Entry 7UVS (X-ray diffraction, 2.06 A resolution); this record covers chains A and C of the 3 polymer chains in the assembly.

== Chain A ==
Molecule: LMIV230-02 Fab heavy chain
From: Homo sapiens
Notes: antibody fragment or engineered binder
Amino-acid sequence (226 residues; row label = number of the first residue in the row; a row labelled like 82A-82C holds insertion residues (82A, then the next letters in order)):
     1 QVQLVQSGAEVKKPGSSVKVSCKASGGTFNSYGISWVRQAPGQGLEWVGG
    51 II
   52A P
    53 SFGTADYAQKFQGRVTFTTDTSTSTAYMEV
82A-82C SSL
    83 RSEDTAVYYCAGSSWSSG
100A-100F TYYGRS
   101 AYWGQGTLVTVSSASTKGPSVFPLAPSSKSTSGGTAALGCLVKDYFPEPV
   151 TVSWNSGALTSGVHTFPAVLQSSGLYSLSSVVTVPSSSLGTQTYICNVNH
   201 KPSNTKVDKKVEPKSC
Disulfide bonds: Cys-22/Cys-92, Cys-140/Cys-196

== Chain C ==
Molecule: Gametocyte surface protein P230
From: Plasmodium falciparum
Notes: fragment: domain 1
UniProtKB: P68874 (P230_PLAF7); residues 552-731 here = UniProt positions 552-731
Amino-acid sequence (199 residues; row label = number of the first residue in the row):
   552 VGVDELDKIDLSYETTESGDTAVSEDSYDKYASQNTNKEYVCDFTDQLKP
   602 TESGPKVKKCEVKVNEPLIKVKIICPLKGSVEKLYDNIEYVPKKSPYVVL
   652 TKEETKLKEKLLSKLIYGLLISPTVNEKENNFKEGVIEFTLPPVVHKATV
   702 FYFICDNSKTEDDNKKGNRGIVEVYVEPYGGSLKENLYFQGWSHPQFEK
Unresolved in the structure: 552, 733-750
Sequence notes: conflict Gln-585 (Asn in P68874); expression tag (732-750)
Disulfide bonds: Cys-593/Cys-611, Cys-626/Cys-706
Metal / ion sites: Na+: Glu-568, Tyr-703
Reported in the primary citation:
  - mutagenesis - V632A, K716N, N719S: unchanged binding to RUPA-32
  - mutagenesis - V632A, K716N, N719S: unchanged binding to -55
  - mutagenesis - V632A, K716N, N719S: unchanged binding to -97

== How chain A and chain C interact ==
Pairs across the interface (20; chain A residue first):
  Ser-53(A) / Pro-694(C)
  Phe-54(A) / Leu-619(C)  hydrophobic
  Phe-54(A) / Gly-669(C)
  Phe-54(A) / Leu-671(C)  hydrophobic
  Phe-54(A) / Pro-693(C)  hydrophobic
  Phe-54(A) / Pro-694(C)
  Trp-97(A) / Ser-664(C)
  Trp-97(A) / Ile-667(C)
  Trp-97(A) / Tyr-668(C)  hydrophobic
  Trp-97(A) / Gly-669(C)
  Trp-97(A) / Leu-670(C)  hydrogen bond (side chain-backbone)
  Ser-99(A) / Asp-555(C)
  Ser-99(A) / Tyr-648(C)  hydrogen bond
  Ser-99(A) / Ser-664(C)
  Gly-100(A) / Ser-664(C)  hydrogen bond (backbone-side chain)
  Gly-100(A) / Leu-670(C)
  Gly-100(A) / Leu-671(C)
  Gly-100(A) / Ile-672(C)  hydrogen bond (backbone-backbone)
  Tyr-100B(A) / Gly-669(C)  hydrogen bond (side chain-backbone)
  Tyr-100B(A) / Leu-671(C)  hydrophobic
Other interface residues (no listed pair), chain A (9 interface residues in all): Ser-31, Ile-52, Ser-98
Other interface residues (no listed pair), chain C (15 interface residues in all): Asp-558, Thr-691, Leu-692
Interface features reported in the paper:
  - epitope / paratope residues, chain C: Ile-672(C)

== Summary ==
9 residues of chain A face 15 of chain C across their interface, with 5 hydrogen bonds. Among the polar pairs
are Trp-97(A)/Leu-670(C), Ser-99(A)/Tyr-648(C) and Gly-100(A)/Ser-664(C). Glu-568(C) and Tyr-703(C) form the
Na+ site. From the paper: V632A, K716N and N719S of chain C leave binding to RUPA-32 unchanged; the
epitope/paratope residue Ile-672(C).
Here chain A is LMIV230-02 Fab heavy chain (Homo sapiens) and chain C is Gametocyte surface protein P230
(Plasmodium falciparum). Entry 7UVS (Pfs230 domain 1 bound by LMIV230-02 Fab) was determined by X-ray
diffraction, deposited together with 7UVO.
